4K77 - chain B; structure by X-ray diffraction, 2.40 A resolution.

== Chain B ==
Name: Tyrosine-protein kinase JAK1
From: Homo sapiens
Notes: EC 2.7.10.2; fragment: JH1 domain
UniProt: P23458 (JAK1_HUMAN); residue numbers follow UniProt; this construct covers 854-1154
Chain sequence (302 residues; row label = number of the first residue in the row):
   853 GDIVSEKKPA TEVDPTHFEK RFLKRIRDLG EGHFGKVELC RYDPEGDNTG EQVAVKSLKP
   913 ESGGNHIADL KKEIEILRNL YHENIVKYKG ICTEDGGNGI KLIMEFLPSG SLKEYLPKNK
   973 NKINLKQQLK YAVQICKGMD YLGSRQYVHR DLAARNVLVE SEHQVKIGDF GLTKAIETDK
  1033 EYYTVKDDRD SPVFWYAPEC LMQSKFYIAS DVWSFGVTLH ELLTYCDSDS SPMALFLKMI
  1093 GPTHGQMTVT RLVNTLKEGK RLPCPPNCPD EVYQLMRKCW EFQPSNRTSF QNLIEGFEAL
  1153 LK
Disordered / not traced: 853-864, 913-916, 946-949
Sequence notes: expression tag (853)
Modified residues: Tyr1034 (o-phosphotyrosine; PTR); Tyr1035 (o-phosphotyrosine; PTR)
Residues lining bound ligands: 1Q4 (4-(cyclohexylamino)pyrido[3,4-d]pyrimidin-8(7H)-one): Leu881, Gly882, Glu883, Gly884, Val889, Ala906, Val938, Met956, Glu957, Phe958, Leu959, Arg1007, Asn1008, Leu1010, Gly1020, Asp1021

== Overview ==
Chain B binds compound 1Q4.
Chain B is Tyrosine-protein kinase JAK1 (Homo sapiens); the structure, JAK1 kinase (JH1 domain) in complex
with compound 6, was determined by X-ray diffraction, deposited together with 4K6Z.
